Entry 1P3L (X-ray diffraction, 2.40 A resolution); this record covers chains J and A of the 10 polymer chains in the assembly.

Chain J:
Molecule: Palindromic 146bp Human Alpha-Satellite DNA fragment
Source organism: Homo sapiens
Sequence (146 nucleotides; each row starts with the number of its first residue):
   147 ATCAATATCC ACCTGCAGAT TCTACCAAAA GTGTATTTGG AAACTGCTCC ATCAAAAGGC
   207 ATGTTCAGCG GAATTCCGCT GAACATGCCT TTTGATGGAG CAGTTTCCAA ATACACTTTT
   267 GGTAGAATCT GCAGGTGGAT ATTGAT

Chain A:
Protein: Histone H3
Source organism: Xenopus laevis
UniProt: Q7ZT64 (Q7ZT64_9ZZZZ); residues 401-535 here correspond to UniProt positions 2-136 (UniProt number = residue number - 399)
Amino-acid sequence (135 residues; numbered 401 to 535; the number before each row is that of its first residue):
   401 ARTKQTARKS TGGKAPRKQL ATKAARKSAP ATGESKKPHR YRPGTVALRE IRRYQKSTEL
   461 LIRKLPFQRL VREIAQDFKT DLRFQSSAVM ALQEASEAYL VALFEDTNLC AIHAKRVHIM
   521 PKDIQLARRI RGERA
Disordered / not traced: 401-437
Differences from the reference sequence: conflict Glu434 (Gly35 in Q7ZT64), Ser435 (Val36 in Q7ZT64), Ala502 (Gly103 in Q7ZT64), His518 (Thr119 in Q7ZT64)

Chain J / chain A interface:
Residue-residue contacts - 25 pairs, chain J then chain A:
  DT152(J) - Tyr441(A)  phosphate contact
  DA153(J) - Tyr441(A)  sugar contact
  DA153(J) - Arg449(A)  phosphate contact
  DT154(J) - Arg449(A)  salt bridge to the phosphate
  DA218(J) - Lys515(A)  salt bridge to the phosphate
  DG227(J) - His518(A)  sugar contact
  DA228(J) - Pro443(A)  sugar contact
  DA229(J) - Arg440(A)  hydrogen bond to the base
  DA229(J) - Tyr441(A)  sugar contact
  DA229(J) - Val446(A)  phosphate contact
  DA229(J) - Ala447(A)  phosphate contact
  DA229(J) - Glu450(A)  phosphate contact
  DC230(J) - His439(A)  phosphate contact
  DC230(J) - Arg440(A)  sugar contact
  DC230(J) - Tyr441(A)  hydrogen bond to the phosphate
  DT237(J) - Arg463(A)  hydrogen bond to the sugar
  DT237(J) - Leu465(A)  phosphate contact
  DT237(J) - Pro466(A)  phosphate contact
  DT237(J) - Arg469(A)  salt bridge to the phosphate
  DT238(J) - Arg463(A)  phosphate contact
  DT238(J) - Lys464(A)  hydrogen bond to the phosphate
  DT238(J) - Leu465(A)  hydrogen bond to the phosphate
  DA245(J) - Arg483(A)  sugar contact
  DG246(J) - Asp481(A)  phosphate contact
  DG246(J) - Arg483(A)  salt bridge to the phosphate
Other interface residues (no listed pair), chain J (15 interface residues in all): DA151, DC155, DA248
Other interface residues (no listed pair), chain A (20 interface residues in all): Arg442, Lys456, Gln485

Summary:
Chain J and chain A form an interface of 15 and 20 residues respectively; the contacts include 5 hydrogen
bonds and 4 salt bridges. Polar pairs include DA229(J)-Arg440(A), DT237(J)-Arg463(A) and DC230(J)-Tyr441(A).
Chain J is Palindromic 146bp Human Alpha-Satellite DNA fragment (Homo sapiens) and chain A is Histone H3
(Xenopus laevis); the structure, Crystallographic Studies of Nucleosome Core Particles containing Histone
'Sin' Mutants, was determined by X-ray diffraction (same publication as 1P34, 1P3A, 1P3B, 1P3F, 1P3G, 1P3I and
4 further entries).
